Entry 8SN0 (electron microscopy, 3.20 A resolution); this record covers chains D and J of the 12 polymer chains in the assembly.

[Chain D]
Name: Histone H2B type 1-J
From: Homo sapiens
Reference sequence: P06899 (H2B1J_HUMAN); residues 0-123 here correspond to UniProt positions 1-124 (UniProt number = residue number + 1)
Sequence (128 residues; row label = number of the first residue in the row; numbers below 1 keep their minus sign (Gly-4 is residue -4)):
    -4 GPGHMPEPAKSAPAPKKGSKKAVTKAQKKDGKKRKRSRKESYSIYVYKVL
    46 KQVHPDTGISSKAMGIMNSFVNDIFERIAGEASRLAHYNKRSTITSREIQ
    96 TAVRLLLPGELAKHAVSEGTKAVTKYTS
Disordered / not traced: -4 to 29
Construct notes: expression tag (-4 to -1)
Swiss-Prot annotation at these positions:
  - modified residue: Pro1 (N-acetylproline), Glu2 (ADP-ribosyl glutamic acid), Lys5 (N6-(2-hydroxyisobutyryl)lysine), Ser6 (ADP-ribosylserine), Lys11 (N6-(beta-hydroxybutyryl)lysine), Lys12 (N6-(2-hydroxyisobutyryl)lysine), Ser14 (Phosphoserine), Lys15 (N6-acetyllysine), Lys16 (N6-(beta-hydroxybutyryl)lysine), Lys20 (N6-(2-hydroxyisobutyryl)lysine), Lys23 (N6-(2-hydroxyisobutyryl)lysine), Lys24 (N6-(2-hydroxyisobutyryl)lysine), Lys34 (N6-(2-hydroxyisobutyryl)lysine), Glu35 (PolyADP-ribosyl glutamic acid), Ser36 (Phosphoserine), Lys43 (N6-(2-hydroxyisobutyryl)lysine), Lys46 (N6-(2-hydroxyisobutyryl)lysine), Lys57 (N6,N6-dimethyllysine), Arg79 (Dimethylated arginine), Lys85 (N6,N6,N6-trimethyllysine) and 6 more in UniProt
  - glycosylation: Ser112 (O-linked (GlcNAc) serine)
  - cross-link (Glycyl lysine isopeptide (Lys-Gly)): Lys5 (interchain with G-Cter in SUMO2), Lys20 (interchain with G-Cter in SUMO2), Lys34 (interchain with G-Cter in ubiquitin), Lys120 (interchain with G-Cter in ubiquitin)

[Chain J]
Molecule: 147-nt DNA strand
From: Homo sapiens
Sequence (147 nucleotides; numbered -73 to 73; the number before each row is that of its first residue; numbers below 1 keep their minus sign (DA-73 is residue -73)):
   -73 ATCGGATGTATATATCTGACACGTGCCTGGAGACTAGGGAGTAATCCCCT
   -23 TGGCGGTTAAAACGCGGGGGACAGCGCGTACGTGCGTTTAAGCGGTGCTA
    27 GAGCTGTCTACGACCAATTGAGCGGCCTCGGCACCGGGATTCTCGAT

[Chain D / chain J interface]
Contacting residue pairs (15):
  Lys30(D) - DG50(J)  phosphate contact
  Lys30(D) - DG51(J)  phosphate contact
  Arg31(D) - DC-26(J)  sugar contact
  Arg31(D) - DG50(J)  sugar contact
  Arg31(D) - DG51(J)  phosphate contact
  Ser32(D) - DG50(J)  phosphate contact
  Arg33(D) - DG48(J)  base contact
  Arg33(D) - DC49(J)  phosphate contact
  Arg33(D) - DG50(J)  phosphate contact
  Lys34(D) - DC49(J)  sugar contact
  Lys34(D) - DG50(J)  hydrogen bond to the phosphate
  Glu35(D) - DC49(J)  phosphate contact
  Ser36(D) - DC49(J)  phosphate contact
  Ile39(D) - DG48(J)  phosphate contact
  Tyr40(D) - DG48(J)  hydrogen bond to the phosphate
Interface residues without a listed pair, chain D (10 interface residues in all): Lys43

[Overview]
10 residues of chain D face 5 of chain J across their interface, with 2 hydrogen bonds. Among the polar pairs
are Lys34(D)-DG50(J) and Tyr40(D)-DG48(J).
Here chain D is Histone H2B type 1-J and chain J is a 147-nt DNA strand, both from Homo sapiens. Entry 8SN0
(Cryo-EM structure of the human nucleosome core particle in complex with RNF168 and UbcH5c~Ub (UbcH5c
chemically ...) was determined by electron microscopy (same publication as 8SMW, 8SMX, 8SMY, 8SMZ, 8SN1, 8SN2
and 3 further entries).
